Entry 1F6T (X-ray diffraction, 1.92 A resolution); this record covers chains A and B of the 3 polymer chains in the assembly.

Chain A (and B):
Protein: Protein (nucleoside diphosphate kinase)
From: Dictyostelium discoideum
Notes: EC 2.7.4.6; chain B of this document is another copy of the same molecule, construct and numbering; everything in this record applies to it too
Reference sequence: P22887 (NDKC_DICDI); residue numbers follow UniProt; this construct covers 1-155
Sequence (155 residues; each row starts with the number of its first residue):
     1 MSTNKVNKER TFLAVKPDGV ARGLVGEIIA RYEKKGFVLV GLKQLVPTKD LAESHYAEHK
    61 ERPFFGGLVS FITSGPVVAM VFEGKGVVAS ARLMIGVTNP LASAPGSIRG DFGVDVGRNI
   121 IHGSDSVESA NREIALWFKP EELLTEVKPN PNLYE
Not modelled in the structure: 1-5 (chain B: 1-4)
Residues lining bound ligands: TBD (2-deoxy-thymidine-5-alpha borano diphosphate (isomer rp)): Lys16, Tyr56, His59, Phe64, Leu68, Arg92, Val97, Thr98, Arg109, Val116, Gly117, Asn119
Swiss-Prot annotation at these positions:
  - active site: His122 (Pros-phosphohistidine intermediate)
  - binding site (ATP): Lys16, Phe64, Arg92, Thr98, Arg109, Asn119
What the authors report for this chain:
  - binding site for TBD: Phe64, Val116
  - catalytic residues: His122 (citing earlier work)
  - mutagenesis - F64W/H122G: abolished catalytic activity

Interface between chain A and chain B:
Contacting residue pairs - 35 pairs, chain A then chain B:
  Asp18(A) - Asn152(B)
  Ala21(A) - Asn152(B)
  Arg22(A) - Lys34(B)  hydrogen bond (side chain-backbone)
  Arg22(A) - Asn152(B)
  Arg22(A) - Leu153(B)
  Pro100(A) - Lys35(B)  hydrogen bond (backbone-side chain)
  Leu101(A) - Lys85(B)
  Leu101(A) - Leu93(B)
  Ser103(A) - Leu93(B)
  Pro105(A) - Leu93(B)
  Pro105(A) - Met94(B)  hydrophobic
  Pro105(A) - Gly106(B)
  Pro105(A) - Ser107(B)
  Arg109(A) - Lys35(B)
  Gly110(A) - Lys35(B)  hydrogen bond (backbone-side chain)
  Asp111(A) - Lys34(B)
  Asp111(A) - Lys35(B)
  Phe112(A) - Lys34(B)
  Phe112(A) - Lys35(B)
  Gly113(A) - Lys35(B)  hydrogen bond (backbone-side chain)
  Val114(A) - Lys35(B)
  Val114(A) - Phe37(B)  hydrophobic
  Val114(A) - Lys85(B)
  Val114(A) - Leu153(B)
  Val114(A) - Tyr154(B)  hydrophobic
  Asp115(A) - Lys85(B)  salt bridge
  Asp115(A) - Leu153(B)
  Asp115(A) - Tyr154(B)
  Asp115(A) - Glu155(B)  hydrogen bond (side chain-backbone)
  Gly117(A) - Glu155(B)
  Arg118(A) - Pro151(B)  hydrogen bond (side chain-backbone)
  Arg118(A) - Asn152(B)
  Arg118(A) - Leu153(B)
  Arg118(A) - Tyr154(B)
  Arg118(A) - Glu155(B)  salt bridge
Other interface residues (no listed pair), chain A (18 interface residues in all): Ala102, Val116
Other interface residues (no listed pair), chain B (18 interface residues in all): Arg31, Gly36, Gly86, Ser90, Pro105

Overview:
Chain A and chain B each contribute 18 residues to their interface, with 6 hydrogen bonds and 2 salt bridges.
Among the polar pairs are Asp115(A)-Lys85(B), Arg118(A)-Glu155(B) and Arg22(A)-Lys34(B). Bound to chain A:
compound TBD. The paper reports the catalytic residue His122(A); F64W/H122G of chain A abolish catalytic
activity.
Chain A and chain B are both Protein (nucleoside diphosphate kinase) (Dictyostelium discoideum); the
structure, Structure of the nucleoside diphosphate kinase/alpha-borano(rp)-tdp.mg complex, was determined by
X-ray diffraction (same publication as 1F3F).
